Entry 8FND (electron microscopy, 3.00 A resolution); this record covers chains A and F of the 12 polymer chains in the assembly.

# Chain A
Protein: Lamina-associated polypeptide 2, isoform alpha, Integrase chimera
Source organism: Homo sapiens
Notes: EC 2.7.7.-, 3.1.-.-
UniProt: chimeric construct of P42166, P12497: residues -53 to -3 from P42166 (LAP2A_HUMAN) positions 50-100 (UniProt number = residue number + 103); residues 1-288 from P12497 positions 1148-1435 (UniProt number = residue number + 1147)
Amino-acid sequence (364 residues; row label = number of the first residue in the row; numbers below 1 keep their minus sign (Gly-75 is residue -75)):
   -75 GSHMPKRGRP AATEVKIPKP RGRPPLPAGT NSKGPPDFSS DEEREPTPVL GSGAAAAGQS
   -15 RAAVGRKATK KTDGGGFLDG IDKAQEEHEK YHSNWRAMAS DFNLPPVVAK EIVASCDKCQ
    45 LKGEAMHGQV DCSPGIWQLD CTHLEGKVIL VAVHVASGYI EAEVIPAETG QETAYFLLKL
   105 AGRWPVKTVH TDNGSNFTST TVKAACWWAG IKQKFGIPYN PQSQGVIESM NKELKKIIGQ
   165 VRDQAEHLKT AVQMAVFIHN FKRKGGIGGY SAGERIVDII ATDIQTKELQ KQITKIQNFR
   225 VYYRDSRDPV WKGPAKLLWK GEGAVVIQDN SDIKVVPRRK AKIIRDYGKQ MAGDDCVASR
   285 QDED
Disordered / not traced: -75 to 0, 229-235, 269-288
Construct notes: expression tag (-75 to -54); conflict Gln-17 (Arg86 in P42166); linker (-2 to 0); engineered mutation Lys138 (Glu1285 in P12497)
Metal / ion sites: Zn2+: His12, His16, Cys40, Cys43; Mg2+ site 1: Asp64, Asp116 (together with Dolutegravir); Mg2+ site 2: Asp64, Glu152 (together with Dolutegravir)
Residues lining bound ligands: Dolutegravir: Asp64, Cys65, Asp116, Asn117, Gly118, Tyr143, Pro145, Gln146, Glu152, Asn155
Swiss-Prot annotation at these positions:
  - modified residue: Thr-46 (Phosphothreonine), Ser-44 (Phosphoserine), Ser-37 (Phosphoserine), Ser-36 (Phosphoserine), Thr-29 (Phosphothreonine), Ser-24 (Phosphoserine), Arg-15 (Omega-N-methylarginine)
  - zinc finger: Asp3 to Gln44 (Integrase-type)
  - DNA-binding region: Phe223 to Asp270 (Integrase-type)
  - binding site (Zn(2+)): His12, His16, Cys40, Cys43
  - binding site (Mg(2+)): Asp64, Asp116, Glu152
From the paper describing this entry:
  - binding site for the 27-nt DNA strand: Lys138
  - mutagenesis - G140A (3- to 5-fold), G140S (3- to 5-fold), Q148H (5- to 10-fold), Q148K (5- to 10-fold), Q148R (5- to 10-fold): decreased catalytic activity
  - mutagenesis - E138K: unchanged catalytic activity
  - catalytic residues: Glu152 (citing earlier work)
  - mutagenesis - E138K/G140A/Q148K (1.0 kcal/mol): decreased binding to DTG (from molecular simulation)

# Chain F
Molecule: 25-nt DNA strand
Sequence (25 nucleotides; each row starts with the number of its first residue; numbers below 1 keep their minus sign (DA-3 is residue -3)):
    -3 AGCGTGGGCG GGAAAATCTC TAGCA
Disordered / not traced: -3 to 4

# Chain A / chain F interface
Residue-residue contacts (9):
  Cys65(A) - DA21(F)  base contact
  Thr66(A) - DA21(F)  hydrogen bond to the phosphate
  Glu152(A) - DC20(F)  sugar contact
  Ser153(A) - DG19(F)  base contact
  Ser153(A) - DC20(F)  base contact
  Asn155(A) - DC20(F)  phosphate contact
  Lys156(A) - DG19(F)  base contact
  Lys156(A) - DC20(F)  sugar contact
  Lys159(A) - DA21(F)  salt bridge to the phosphate
Interface residues without a listed pair, chain A (8 interface residues in all): His67
Interface residues without a listed pair, chain F (4 interface residues in all): DA18

# Overview
8 residues of chain A face 4 of chain F across their interface, with 1 hydrogen bond and 1 salt bridge. Polar
pairs include Thr66(A)-DA21(F) and Lys159(A)-DA21(F). Ligands of chain A: Dolutegravir. The paper reports the
catalytic residue Glu152(A); G140A, G140S and Q148H of chain A, among others, reduce catalytic activity; 7
substitutions were tested in all.
Chain A is Lamina-associated polypeptide 2, isoform alpha, Integrase chimera (Homo sapiens) and chain F is a
25-nt DNA strand; the structure, Structure of E138K HIV-1 intasome with Dolutegravir bound, was determined by
electron microscopy together with 8FNG, 8FNH, 8FNJ, 8FNL, 8FNM, 8FNO, 8FNP and 8FNQ from the same study.
